PDB entry 8SXX | electron microscopy, 3.60 A resolution | chains B and L of the 12 polymer chains in the assembly

[Chain B (and L)]
Name: SIR2-like domain-containing protein
Organism: Escherichia coli
Notes: chain L of this document is another copy of the same molecule, construct and numbering; everything in this record applies to it too
UniProtKB: A0A7B5N0T7 (A0A7B5N0T7_ECOLX); residue numbers follow UniProt; this construct covers 1-415
Chain sequence (415 residues; numbered 1 to 415; the number before each row is that of its first residue):
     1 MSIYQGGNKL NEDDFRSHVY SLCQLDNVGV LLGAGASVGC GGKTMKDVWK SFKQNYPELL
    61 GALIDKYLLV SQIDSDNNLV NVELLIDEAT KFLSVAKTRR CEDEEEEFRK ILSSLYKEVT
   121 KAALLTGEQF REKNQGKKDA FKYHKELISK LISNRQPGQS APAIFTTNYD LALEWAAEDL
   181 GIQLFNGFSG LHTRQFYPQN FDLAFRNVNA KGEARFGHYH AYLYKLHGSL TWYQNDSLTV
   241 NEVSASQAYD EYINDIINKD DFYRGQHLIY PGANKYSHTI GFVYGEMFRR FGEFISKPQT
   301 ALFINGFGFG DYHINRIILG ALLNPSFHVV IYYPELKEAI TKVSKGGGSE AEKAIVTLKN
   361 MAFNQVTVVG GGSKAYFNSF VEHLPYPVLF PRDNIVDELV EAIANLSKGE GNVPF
Disordered / not traced: 1, 209-217, 230, 396-415 (chain L: 1, 211-217, 395-415)
Small-molecule neighbours: NAD (nicotinamide-adenine-dinucleotide): Gly-33, Ala-34, Gly-35, Thr-44, Met-45, Glu-83, Thr-167, Tyr-169, Lys-225, Leu-226, His-227, Gly-228, Tyr-270, Pro-271, Val-283, Tyr-284, Phe-288, Asn-305, Gly-306, Phe-307, Gly-308, Asp-311
What the authors report for this chain:
  - binding site for NAD: His-227, Tyr-284, Tyr-376, Phe-377
  - catalytic residues: His-227, Asp-311, His-313
  - mutagenesis - H227A, D311A, H313A: abolished catalytic activity on NAD+
  - mutagenesis - H227A, D311A, H313A: decreased catalytic activity on single-stranded DNA
  - mutagenesis - H227A: decreased growth

[Chain B / chain L interface]
Pairs across the interface - 16 pairs, chain B then chain L:
  Asn-8(B) / Tyr-386(L)  hydrogen bond
  Ser-17(B) / Arg-392(L)  hydrogen bond
  His-18(B) / Phe-390(L)
  Ser-21(B) / Phe-390(L)
  Ser-296(B) / Asn-209(L)  hydrogen bond
  Leu-322(B) / Tyr-219(L)
  Leu-323(B) / His-218(L)
  Leu-323(B) / Tyr-219(L)  hydrogen bond (backbone-side chain)
  Asn-324(B) / Tyr-219(L)
  Pro-325(B) / Tyr-219(L)
  His-328(B) / Leu-389(L)
  His-328(B) / Phe-390(L)
  Met-361(B) / Leu-180(L)  hydrophobic
  Ala-362(B) / Ser-149(L)
  Phe-363(B) / Tyr-219(L)  hydrophobic
  Asn-364(B) / Tyr-386(L)
Other interface residues (no listed pair), chain B (16 interface residues in all): Asp-14, Pro-298
Other interface residues (no listed pair), chain L (12 interface residues in all): Glu-146, Lys-150, Ala-210

[Overview]
16 residues of chain B and 12 residues of chain L are in contact, with 4 hydrogen bonds. Polar pairs include
Asn-8(B)/Tyr-386(L), Ser-17(B)/Arg-392(L) and Ser-296(B)/Asn-209(L). Ligands of chain B: NAD. The paper
reports catalytic residues His-227(B), Asp-311(B) and His-313(B); H227A, D311A and H313A of chain B abolish
catalytic activity on NAD+.
Chain B and chain L are both SIR2-like domain-containing protein (Escherichia coli); the structure, E. coli
dodecamer SIR2, was determined by electron microscopy (same publication as 8SU9, 8SUW, 8SUB, 8UAE and 8UAF).
